Entry 2PSD (X-ray diffraction, 1.40 A resolution); this record covers chain A.

[Chain A]
Name: Renilla-luciferin 2-monooxygenase
Organism: Renilla reniformis
Notes: EC 1.13.12.5
Reference sequence: P27652 (LUCI_RENRE); numbering as in UniProt (aligned over 3-311)
Amino-acid sequence (318 residues; each row starts with the number of its first residue):
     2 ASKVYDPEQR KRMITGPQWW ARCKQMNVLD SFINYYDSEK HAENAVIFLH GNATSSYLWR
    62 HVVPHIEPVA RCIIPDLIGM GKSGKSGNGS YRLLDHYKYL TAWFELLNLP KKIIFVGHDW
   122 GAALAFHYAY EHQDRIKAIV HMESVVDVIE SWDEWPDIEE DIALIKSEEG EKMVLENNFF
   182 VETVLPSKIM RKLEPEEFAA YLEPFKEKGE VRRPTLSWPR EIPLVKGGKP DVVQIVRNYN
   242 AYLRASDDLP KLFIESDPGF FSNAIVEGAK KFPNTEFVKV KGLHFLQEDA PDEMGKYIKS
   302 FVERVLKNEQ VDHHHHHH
Unresolved in the structure: 2-3, 309-319
Differences from the reference sequence: expression tag (2, 312-319); engineered mutation Thr55 (Ala in P27652), Ala124 (Cys in P27652), Ala130 (Ser in P27652), Arg136 (Lys in P27652), Met143 (Ala in P27652), Val185 (Met in P27652), Leu253 (Met in P27652), Leu287 (Ser in P27652)
Curated features (UniProtKB/Swiss-Prot):
  - binding site (substrate): Asp162, His285
What the authors report for this chain:
  - catalytic residues: Asp120 (proposed by the authors, not directly observed)
  - catalytic residues: Glu144, His285 (citing earlier work)
  - mutagenesis - K25A/E277A: decreased catalytic activity

[Overview]
UniProt lists substrate-binding residues Asp162 and His285. From the paper: catalytic residues Asp120, Glu144
and His285; K25A/E277A reduce catalytic activity.
Chain A is Renilla-luciferin 2-monooxygenase (Renilla reniformis); the structure, Crystal Structures of the
Luciferase and Green Fluorescent Protein from Renilla Reniformis, was determined by X-ray diffraction together
with 2RH7, 2PSH, 2PSJ, 2PSE and 2PSF from the same study.
